PDB entry 7ZWM | X-ray diffraction, 3.69 A resolution | chains G and H of the 10 polymer chains in the assembly

Chain G:
Protein: 32F3 heavy chain
From: Mus musculus
Sequence (444 residues; each row starts with the number of its first residue):
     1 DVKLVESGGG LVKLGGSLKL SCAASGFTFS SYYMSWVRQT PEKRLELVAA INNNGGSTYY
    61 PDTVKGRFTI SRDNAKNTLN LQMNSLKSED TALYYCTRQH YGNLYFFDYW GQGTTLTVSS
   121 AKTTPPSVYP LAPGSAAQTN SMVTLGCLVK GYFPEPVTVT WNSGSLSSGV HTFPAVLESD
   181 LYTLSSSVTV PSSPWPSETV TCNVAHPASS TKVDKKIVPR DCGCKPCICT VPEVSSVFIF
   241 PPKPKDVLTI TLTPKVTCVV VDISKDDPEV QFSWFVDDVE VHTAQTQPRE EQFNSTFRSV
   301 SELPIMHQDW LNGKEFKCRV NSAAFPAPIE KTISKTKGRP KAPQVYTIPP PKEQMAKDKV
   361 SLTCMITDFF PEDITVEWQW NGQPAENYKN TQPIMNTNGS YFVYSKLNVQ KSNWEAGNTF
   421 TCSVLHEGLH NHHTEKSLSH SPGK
Disordered / not traced: 135-139, 222-444
Disulfide bonds: Cys22-Cys96, Cys147-Cys202

Chain H:
Protein: 32F3 light chain
From: Mus musculus
Sequence (213 residues; row label = number of the first residue in the row):
     1 QIVLSQSPAI LSASPGEKVT MTCRASSSVT YIHWYQQKPG SSPKPWIQAT SSLASGVPAR
    61 FSGSGSGTSY SLSISRVEAE DAATYYCQQW SSNPLTFGAG TKLELKRADA APTVSIFPPS
   121 SEQLTSGGAS VVCFLNNFYP KDINVKWKID GSERQNGVLN SWTDQDSKDS TYSMSSTLTL
   181 TKDEYERHNS YTCEATHKTS TSPIVKSFNR NEC
Disordered / not traced: 212-213
Disulfide bonds: Cys23-Cys87, Cys133-Cys193

How chain G and chain H interact:
Pairs across the interface (76):
  Val37(G) with Phe97(H), hydrophobic
  Gln39(G) with Gln37(H), hydrogen bond; Tyr86(H)
  Lys43(G) with Gln37(H); Tyr86(H), hydrogen bond (backbone-side chain); Ala99(H)
  Leu45(G) with Pro43(H), hydrophobic; Tyr86(H), hydrophobic; Phe97(H)
  Leu47(G) with Leu95(H)
  Tyr59(G) with Asn93(H); Pro94(H)
  Tyr95(G) with Gln37(H); Ser42(H); Pro43(H)
  Gln99(G) with Leu95(H)
  Asn103(G) with Gln48(H), hydrogen bond (backbone-side chain)
  Leu104(G) with Tyr31(H); His33(H), hydrogen bond (backbone-side chain); Ala49(H), hydrophobic
  Tyr105(G) with His33(H), hydrogen bond (backbone-side chain); Trp90(H), hydrophobic
  Phe106(G) with His33(H); Trp34(H); Tyr35(H); Pro45(H), hydrophobic; Trp46(H); Ile47(H); Gln48(H)
  Phe107(G) with Tyr35(H), hydrogen bond (backbone-side chain); Pro45(H); Gln88(H); Leu95(H), hydrophobic; Phe97(H), hydrophobic
  Asp108(G) with Pro45(H)
  Trp110(G) with Tyr35(H), hydrophobic; Ser42(H); Pro43(H); Phe97(H), hydrophobic
  Gly111(G) with Ser42(H), hydrogen bond (backbone-side chain)
  Tyr129(G) with Ser120(H); Gln123(H)
  Pro130(G) with Ser120(H); Glu122(H)
  Leu131(G) with Phe117(H); Val132(H), hydrophobic; Phe134(H), hydrophobic
  Ala132(G) with Phe117(H)
  Thr144(G) with Phe117(H)
  Gly146(G) with Phe134(H)
  Lys150(G) with Ser130(H); Thr179(H)
  His171(G) with Asn136(H), hydrogen bond; Asn137(H), hydrogen bond; Ser173(H)
  Phe173(G) with Phe134(H), hydrophobic; Asn136(H); Ser161(H); Ser173(H); Met174(H); Ser175(H)
  Pro174(G) with Ser161(H), hydrogen bond (backbone-side chain); Trp162(H)
  Val176(G) with Leu159(H), hydrophobic; Asn160(H)
  Glu178(G) with Leu159(H); Thr179(H)
  Ser185(G) with Phe134(H); Ser175(H), hydrogen bond
  Ser187(G) with Phe134(H); Asn136(H), hydrogen bond
  Lys215(G) with Glu122(H), salt bridge
  Arg220(G) with Pro118(H), hydrogen bond (side chain-backbone); Pro119(H), hydrogen bond (side chain-backbone); Ser120(H); Ser121(H), hydrogen bond
Interface residues without a listed pair, chain G (41 interface residues in all): Glu46, Pro61, Gln112, Leu145, Leu148, Ala175, Leu177, Thr183, Ser186
Interface residues without a listed pair, chain H (44 interface residues in all): Gly40, Ser41, Ser115, Ser126

In short:
41 residues of chain G face 44 of chain H across their interface, with 15 hydrogen bonds and 1 salt bridge.
Polar pairs include Lys215(G)-Glu122(H), Gln39(G)-Gln37(H) and Lys43(G)-Tyr86(H).
Here chain G is 32F3 heavy chain and chain H is 32F3 light chain, both from Mus musculus. Entry 7ZWM (Pfs48/45
central and C-terminal domains bound to Fab fragments of monoclonal antibody 10D8 and 32F3) was determined by
X-ray diffraction, deposited together with 7ZWF, 7ZWI, 7ZXF and 7ZXG.
